PDB entry 8EZ7 | electron microscopy, 2.60 A resolution | chains L and A of the 3 polymer chains in the assembly

Chain L:
Name: Light chain of influenza virus neuraminidase antibody 1F04
Organism: Homo sapiens
Notes: antibody fragment or engineered binder
Sequence (110 residues; each row starts with the number of its first residue):
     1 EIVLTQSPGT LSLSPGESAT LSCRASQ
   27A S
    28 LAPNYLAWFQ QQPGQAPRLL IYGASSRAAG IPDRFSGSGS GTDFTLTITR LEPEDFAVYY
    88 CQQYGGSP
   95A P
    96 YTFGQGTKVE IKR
Cystine bridges: Cys23-Cys88

Chain A:
Name: Neuraminidase
Organism: Influenza A virus (A/Moscow/10/1999(H3N2))
Notes: EC 3.2.1.18
UniProt: Q8AZ87 (Q8AZ87_9INFA); residues 82-469 here = UniProt positions 82-469
Sequence (388 residues; row label = number of the first residue in the row):
    82 AEYRNWSKPQ CNITGFAPFS KDNSIRLSAG GDIWVTREPY VSCDPDKCYQ FALGQGTTLN
   142 NGHSNDTVHD RTPYRTLLMN ELGVPFHLGT KQVCIAWSSS SCHDGKAWLH VCVTGDDENA
   202 TASFIYNGRL VDSIGSWSKK ILRTQESECV CINGTCTVVM TDGSASGKAD TKILFIEEGK
   262 IVHTSPLSGS AQHVEECSCY PRYPGVRCVC RDNWKGSNRP IVDINVKDYS IVSSYVCSGL
   322 VGDTPRKNDS SSSSHCLDPN NEEGGHGVKG WAFDDGNDVW MGRTISEKLR SGYETFKVIE
   382 GWSKPNSKLQ INRQVIVDRG NRSGYSGIFS VEGKSCINRC FYVELIRGRK QETEVLWTSN
   442 SIVVFCGTSG TYGTGSWPDG ADINLMPI
Cystine bridges: Cys92-Cys417, Cys124-Cys129, Cys175-Cys193, Cys183-Cys230, Cys232-Cys237, Cys278-Cys291, Cys280-Cys289, Cys318-Cys337, Cys421-Cys447
Glycans and other covalent adducts: N-acetylglucosamine (NAG) linked to Asn146, Asn200, Asn234, Asn329

How chain L and chain A interact:
Pairs across the interface - 19 pairs, chain L then chain A:
  Gln27(L) - Pro267(A)
  Ser27A(L) - Asp309(A)  hydrogen bond (side chain-backbone)
  Ser27A(L) - Tyr310(A)  hydrogen bond (side chain-backbone)
  Ser27A(L) - Ser311(A)  hydrogen bond (side chain-backbone)
  Leu28(L) - Ser311(A)
  Ala29(L) - Ser311(A)
  Ala29(L) - Ile312(A)
  Ala29(L) - Val313(A)  hydrophobic
  Asn31(L) - Val313(A)
  Tyr32(L) - Ser269(A)
  Tyr32(L) - Gly270(A)
  Tyr32(L) - Ile312(A)
  Tyr32(L) - Val313(A)
  Tyr32(L) - Ser314(A)  hydrogen bond (side chain-backbone)
  Ser67(L) - Asp309(A)  hydrogen bond
  Gly68(L) - Asp309(A)
  Gly92(L) - Gly270(A)
  Gly93(L) - Ser269(A)
  Gly93(L) - Gly270(A)  hydrogen bond (backbone-backbone)
Interface residues without a listed pair, chain A (10 interface residues in all): Ser271
From the paper, about this interface:
  - epitope / paratope residues, chain A: Asp309(A), Ser311(A), Val313(A)

Overview:
The chain L/chain A interface involves 10 residues from each chain, with 6 hydrogen bonds. Polar pairs include
Ser27A(L)-Asp309(A), Ser27A(L)-Tyr310(A) and Ser27A(L)-Ser311(A). N-acetylglucosamine is covalently linked to
Asn146(A), Asn200(A), Asn234(A) and Asn329(A). The paper reports epitope/paratope residues Asp309(A),
Ser311(A) and Val313(A).
Chain L is Light chain of influenza virus neuraminidase antibody 1F04 (Homo sapiens) and chain A is
Neuraminidase (Influenza A virus (A/Moscow/10/1999(H3N2))); the structure, Structure of 1F04 Fab in complex
with A/Moscow/10/1999 (H3N2) influenza virus neuraminidase, was determined by electron microscopy together
with 8EZ3 and 8EZ8 from the same study.
